Entry 8AYM (electron microscopy, 3.30 A resolution); this record covers chains C and B of the 6 polymer chains in the assembly.

# Chain C
Protein: Isoform Flip of Glutamate receptor 1
Source organism: Rattus norvegicus
Reference sequence: P19490 (GRIA1_RAT), isoform P19490-2; the construct has insertions or renumbered stretches relative to UniProt, so the offset changes along the chain: -25 to -7 = UniProt 1-19; 2-889 = UniProt 20-907
Sequence (915 residues; row label = number of the first residue in the row; numbers below 1 keep their minus sign (Met-25 is residue -25)):
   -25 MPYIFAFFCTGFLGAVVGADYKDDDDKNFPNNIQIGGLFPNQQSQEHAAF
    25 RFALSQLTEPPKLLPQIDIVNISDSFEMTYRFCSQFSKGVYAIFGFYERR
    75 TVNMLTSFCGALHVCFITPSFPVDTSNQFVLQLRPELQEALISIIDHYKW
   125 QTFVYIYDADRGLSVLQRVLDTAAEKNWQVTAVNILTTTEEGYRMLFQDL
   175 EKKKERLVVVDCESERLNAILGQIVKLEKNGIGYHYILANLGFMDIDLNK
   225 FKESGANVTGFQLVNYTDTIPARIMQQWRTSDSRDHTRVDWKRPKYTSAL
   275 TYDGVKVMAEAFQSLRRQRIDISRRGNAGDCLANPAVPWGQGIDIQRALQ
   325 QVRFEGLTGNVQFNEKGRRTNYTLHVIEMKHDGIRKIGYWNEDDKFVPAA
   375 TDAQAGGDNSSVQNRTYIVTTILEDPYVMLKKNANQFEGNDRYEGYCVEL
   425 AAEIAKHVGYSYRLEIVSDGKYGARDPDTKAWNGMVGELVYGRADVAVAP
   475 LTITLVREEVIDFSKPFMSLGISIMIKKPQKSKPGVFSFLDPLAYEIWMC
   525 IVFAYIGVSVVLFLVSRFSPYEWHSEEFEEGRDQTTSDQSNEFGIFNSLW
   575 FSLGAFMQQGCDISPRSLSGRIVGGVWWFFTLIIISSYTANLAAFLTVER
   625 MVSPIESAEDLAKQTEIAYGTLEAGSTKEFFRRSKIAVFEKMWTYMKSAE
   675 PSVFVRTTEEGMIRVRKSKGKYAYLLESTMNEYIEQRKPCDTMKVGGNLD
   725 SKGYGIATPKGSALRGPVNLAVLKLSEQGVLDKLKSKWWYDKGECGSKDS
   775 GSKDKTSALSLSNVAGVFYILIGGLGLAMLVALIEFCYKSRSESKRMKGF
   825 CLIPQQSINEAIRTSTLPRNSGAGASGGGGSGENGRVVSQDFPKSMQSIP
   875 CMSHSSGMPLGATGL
Unresolved in the structure: -25 to 387, 550-563, 816-889
Sequence notes: insertion (-6 to 1)
Cystine bridges: Cys714-Cys769
Ligand contacts:
  - XVD (6-[2-chloro-6-(trifluoromethoxy)phenyl]-1H-benzimidazol-2-ol): Tyr519, Glu520, Met523, Cys524, Phe527
  - ZK1 ({[7-morpholin-4-yl-2,3-dioxo-6-(trifluoromethyl)-3,4-dihydroquinoxalin-1(2H)-yl]methyl}phosphonic acid): Glu398, Tyr401, Tyr446, Pro474, Leu475, Thr476, Arg481, Gly649, Ser650, Thr651, Thr682, Leu700, Glu701, Thr703, Met704, Tyr728
Curated features (UniProtKB/Swiss-Prot):
  - motif: Ala886 to Leu889 (PDZ-binding)
  - binding site (L-glutamate): Pro474, Thr476, Arg481, Ser650, Thr651, Glu701
  - modified residue (Phosphoserine): Ser627, Ser692, Ser831, Ser845
  - lipidation (S-palmitoyl cysteine): Cys585, Cys811
  - glycosylation (N-linked (GlcNAc...) asparagine): Asn45, Asn231, Asn239, Asn345, Asn383, Asn388
Reported in the primary citation:
  - binding site for XVD: Tyr519, Met523, Phe527

# Chain B
Protein: Isoform Flip of Glutamate receptor 2
Source organism: Rattus norvegicus
Reference sequence: P19491 (GRIA2_RAT), isoform P19491-2; residues -20 to 839 here correspond to UniProt positions 1-860 (UniProt number = residue number + 21)
Sequence (860 residues; row label = number of the first residue in the row; numbers below 1 keep their minus sign (Met-20 is residue -20)):
   -20 MQKIMHISVLLSPVLWGLIFGVSSNSIQIGGLFPRGADQEYSAFRVGMVQ
    30 FSTSEFRLTPHIDNLEVANSFAVTNAFCSQFSRGVYAIFGFYDKKSVNTI
    80 TSFCGTLHVSFITPSFPTDGTHPFVIQMRPDLKGALLSLIEYYQWDKFAY
   130 LYDSDRGLSTLQAVLDSAAEKKWQVTAINVGNINNDKKDETYRSLFQDLE
   180 LKKERRVILDCERDKVNDIVDQVITIGKHVKGYHYIIANLGFTDGDLLKI
   230 QFGGANVSGFQIVDYDDSLVSKFIERWSTLEEKEYPGAHTATIKYTSALT
   280 YDAVQVMTEAFRNLRKQRIEISRRGNAGDCLANPAVPWGQGVEIERALKQ
   330 VQVEGLSGNIKFDQNGKRINYTINIMELKTNGPRKIGYWSEVDKMVVTLT
   380 ELPSGNDTSGLENKTVVVTTILESPYVMMKKNHEMLEGNERYEGYCVDLA
   430 AEIAKHCGFKYKLTIVGDGKYGARDADTKIWNGMVGELVYGKADIAIAPL
   480 TITLVREEVIDFSKPFMSLGISIMIKKPQKSKPGVFSFLDPLAYEIWMCI
   530 VFAYIGVSVVLFLVSRFSPYEWHTEEFEDGRETQSSESTNEFGIFNSLWF
   580 SLGAFMRQGCDISPRSLSGRIVGGVWWFFTLIIISSYTANLAAFLTVERM
   630 VSPIESAEDLSKQTEIAYGTLDSGSTKEFFRRSKIAVFDKMWTYMRSAEP
   680 SVFVRTTAEGVARVRKSKGKYAYLLESTMNEYIEQRKPCDTMKVGGNLDS
   730 KGYGIATPKGSSLGTPVNLAVLKLSEQGVLDKLKNKWWYDKGECGAKDSG
   780 SKEKTSALSLSNVAGVFYILVGGLGLAMLVALIEFCYKSRAEAKRMKVAK
   830 NPQNINPSSS
Unresolved in the structure: -20 to 394, 550-569, 820-839
Sequence notes: variant Arg586 (Gln607 in P19491)
Cystine bridges: Cys718-Cys773
Ligand contacts: ZK1 ({[7-morpholin-4-yl-2,3-dioxo-6-(trifluoromethyl)-3,4-dihydroquinoxalin-1(2H)-yl]methyl}phosphonic acid): Glu402, Tyr405, Tyr450, Pro478, Leu479, Thr480, Arg485, Leu650, Gly653, Ser654, Thr686, Glu705, Thr707, Met708, Tyr732
Curated features (UniProtKB/Swiss-Prot):
  - binding site (L-glutamate): Pro478, Thr480, Arg485, Ser654, Thr655, Glu705
  - site: Arg453 (Interaction with the cone snail toxin Con-ikot-ikot), Ile633 (Crucial to convey clamshell closure to channel opening), Arg660 (Interaction with the cone snail toxin Con-ikot-ikot), Lys752 (Interaction with the cone snail toxin Con-ikot-ikot)
  - modified residue (Phosphoserine): Ser662, Ser696, Ser839
  - lipidation (S-palmitoyl cysteine): Cys589, Cys815
  - glycosylation (N-linked (GlcNAc...) asparagine): Asn235, Asn349, Asn385, Asn392

# Interface between chain C and chain B
Contacting residue pairs - 70 pairs, chain C then chain B:
  Asp515(C) - Ala786(B)
  Pro516(C) - Ala786(B)
  Pro516(C) - Leu787(B)  hydrogen bond (backbone-backbone)
  Leu517(C) - Leu787(B)  hydrophobic
  Ala518(C) - Leu787(B)  hydrogen bond (backbone-backbone)
  Ile521(C) - Leu787(B)
  Ile521(C) - Ser788(B)
  Ile521(C) - Leu789(B)  hydrophobic
  Ile521(C) - Val792(B)  hydrophobic
  Cys524(C) - Phe796(B)  hydrophobic
  Ala528(C) - Leu799(B)  hydrophobic
  Val532(C) - Leu799(B)  hydrophobic
  Val532(C) - Leu803(B)  hydrophobic
  Leu538(C) - Met807(B)  hydrophobic
  Phe542(C) - Ala810(B)
  Phe542(C) - Phe814(B)  hydrophobic
  Pro544(C) - Phe814(B)
  Tyr545(C) - Lys817(B)
  Tyr545(C) - Ser818(B)  hydrogen bond
  Ala579(C) - Gln587(B)  hydrogen bond (backbone-side chain)
  Gln582(C) - Met585(B)
  Gln582(C) - Arg586(B)
  Gln582(C) - Gln587(B)  hydrogen bond
  Gln583(C) - Gln587(B)
  Ser588(C) - Trp578(B)  hydrogen bond
  Ser588(C) - Asp590(B)
  Pro589(C) - Trp578(B)
  Arg590(C) - Phe574(B)
  Ser591(C) - Phe574(B)
  Leu592(C) - Phe574(B)  hydrophobic
  Leu592(C) - Val809(B)  hydrophobic
  Ser593(C) - Ala806(B)  hydrogen bond (side chain-backbone)
  Ser593(C) - Ala810(B)
  Arg595(C) - Phe574(B)  hydrogen bond (side chain-backbone)
  Arg595(C) - Asn575(B)
  Arg595(C) - Trp578(B)
  Ile596(C) - Gly802(B)
  Val597(C) - Ala806(B)  hydrophobic
  Gly599(C) - Leu581(B)
  Val600(C) - Ile798(B)
  Val600(C) - Leu799(B)  hydrophobic
  Trp601(C) - Leu799(B)  hydrophobic
  Trp602(C) - Trp578(B)  hydrophobic
  Trp602(C) - Gly582(B)
  Trp602(C) - Met585(B)  hydrophobic
  Trp602(C) - Gln587(B)
  Phe603(C) - Phe517(B)  hydrophobic
  Phe603(C) - Met585(B)  hydrophobic
  Phe603(C) - Val795(B)  hydrophobic
  Phe604(C) - Val795(B)  hydrophobic
  Phe604(C) - Phe796(B)  hydrophobic
  Leu606(C) - Met585(B)  hydrophobic
  Leu606(C) - Ile613(B)  hydrophobic
  Ile607(C) - Tyr616(B)
  Ser610(C) - Tyr616(B)
  Ser610(C) - Thr617(B)  hydrogen bond
  Ser610(C) - Leu620(B)
  Ser611(C) - Leu620(B)
  Ser611(C) - Leu787(B)
  Ala614(C) - Thr617(B)
  Ala614(C) - Leu620(B)  hydrophobic
  Ala614(C) - Ala621(B)
  Asn615(C) - Leu624(B)
  Asn615(C) - Ser785(B)
  Asn615(C) - Ala786(B)
  Asn615(C) - Leu787(B)
  Ala618(C) - Thr625(B)
  Phe619(C) - Thr784(B)
  Val622(C) - Thr784(B)
  Met625(C) - Glu782(B)
Interface residues without a listed pair, chain C (56 interface residues in all): Glu520, Ile525, Gly531, Val535, Val539, Ser543, Glu546, Gly578, Gly584, Gly598, Ile608, Thr613, Ala617, Thr621, Glu623, Gln638
Interface residues without a listed pair, chain B (44 interface residues in all): Phe584, Gly588, Gly779, Lys783, Leu805, Glu813

# In short
56 residues of chain C face 44 of chain B across their interface, with 9 hydrogen bonds. Polar contacts
include Tyr545(C)-Ser818(B), Ala579(C)-Gln587(B) and Gln582(C)-Gln587(B). Chain C binds compound XVD and
compound ZK1. Bound to chain B: compound ZK1. From the paper: a binding site for XVD at Tyr519(C), Met523(C)
and Phe527(C).
Here chain C is Isoform Flip of Glutamate receptor 1 and chain B is Isoform Flip of Glutamate receptor 2, both
from Rattus norvegicus. Entry 8AYM (Resting state GluA1/A2 AMPA receptor in complex with TARP gamma 8 and
ligand JNJ-55511118) was determined by electron microscopy, deposited together with 8AYL, 8AYN and 8AYO.
